7Z8Q - chains b and d of the 5 polymer chains in the assembly; structure by electron microscopy, 4.08 A resolution (low resolution: residue-level contacts below are approximate; hydrogen-bond / salt-bridge calls are withheld).

Chain b:
Protein: DNA-directed RNA polymerase subunit alpha
Organism: Mycobacterium tuberculosis H37Rv
Notes: EC 2.7.7.6
UniProt: P9WGZ1 (RPOA_MYCTU); residue numbers follow UniProt; this construct covers 1-347
Amino-acid sequence (347 residues; numbered 1 to 347; the number before each row is that of its first residue):
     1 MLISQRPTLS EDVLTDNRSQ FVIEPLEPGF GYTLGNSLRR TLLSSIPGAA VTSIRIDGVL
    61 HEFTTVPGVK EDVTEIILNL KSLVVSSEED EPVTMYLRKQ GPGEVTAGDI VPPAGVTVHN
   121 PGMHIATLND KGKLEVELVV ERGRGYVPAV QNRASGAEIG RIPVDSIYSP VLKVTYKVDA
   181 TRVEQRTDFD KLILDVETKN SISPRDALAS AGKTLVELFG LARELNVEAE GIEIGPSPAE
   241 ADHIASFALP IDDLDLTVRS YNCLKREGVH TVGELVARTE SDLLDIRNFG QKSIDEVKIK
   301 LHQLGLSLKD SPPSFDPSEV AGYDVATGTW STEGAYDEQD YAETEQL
Not modelled in the structure: 1-2, 233-347

Chain d:
Protein: DNA-directed RNA polymerase subunit beta'
Organism: Mycobacterium tuberculosis H37Rv
Notes: EC 2.7.7.6; engineered mutation(s): contains C-terminal 6xHis-tag
UniProt: P9WGY7 (RPOC_MYCTU); numbering as in UniProt (aligned over 4-1316)
Amino-acid sequence (1319 residues; each row starts with the number of its first residue):
     4 VNFFDELRIG LATAEDIRQW SYGEVKKPET INYRTLKPEK DGLFCEKIFG PTRDWECYCG
    64 KYKRVRFKGI ICERCGVEVT RAKVRRERMG HIELAAPVTH IWYFKGVPSR LGYLLDLAPK
   124 DLEKIIYFAA YVITSVDEEM RHNELSTLEA EMAVERKAVE DQRDGELEAR AQKLEADLAE
   184 LEAEGAKADA RRKVRDGGER EMRQIRDRAQ RELDRLEDIW STFTKLAPKQ LIVDENLYRE
   244 LVDRYGEYFT GAMGAESIQK LIENFDIDAE AESLRDVIRN GKGQKKLRAL KRLKVVAAFQ
   304 QSGNSPMGMV LDAVPVIPPE LRPMVQLDGG RFATSDLNDL YRRVINRNNR LKRLIDLGAP
   364 EIIVNNEKRM LQESVDALFD NGRRGRPVTG PGNRPLKSLS DLLKGKQGRF RQNLLGKRVD
   424 YSGRSVIVVG PQLKLHQCGL PKLMALELFK PFVMKRLVDL NHAQNIKSAK RMVERQRPQV
   484 WDVLEEVIAE HPVLLNRAPT LHRLGIQAFE PMLVEGKAIQ LHPLVCEAFN ADFDGDQMAV
   544 HLPLSAEAQA EARILMLSSN NILSPASGRP LAMPRLDMVT GLYYLTTEVP GDTGEYQPAS
   604 GDHPETGVYS SPAEAIMAAD RGVLSVRAKI KVRLTQLRPP VEIEAELFGH SGWQPGDAWM
   664 AETTLGRVMF NELLPLGYPF VNKQMHKKVQ AAIINDLAER YPMIVVAQTV DKLKDAGFYW
   724 ATRSGVTVSM ADVLVPPRKK EILDHYEERA DKVEKQFQRG ALNHDERNEA LVEIWKEATD
   784 EVGQALREHY PDDNPIITIV DSGATGNFTQ TRTLAGMKGL VTNPKGEFIP RPVKSSFREG
   844 LTVLEYFINT HGARKGLADT ALRTADSGYL TRRLVDVSQD VIVREHDCQT ERGIVVELAE
   904 RAPDGTLIRD PYIETSAYAR TLGTDAVDEA GNVIVERGQD LGDPEIDALL AAGITQVKVR
   964 SVLTCATSTG VCATCYGRSM ATGKLVDIGE AVGIVAAQSI GEPGTQLTMR TFHQGGVGED
  1024 ITGGLPRVQE LFEARVPRGK APIADVTGRV RLEDGERFYK ITIVPDDGGE EVVYDKISKR
  1084 QRLRVFKHED GSERVLSDGD HVEVGQQLME GSADPHEVLR VQGPREVQIH LVREVQEVYR
  1144 AQGVSIHDKH IEVIVRQMLR RVTIIDSGST EFLPGSLIDR AEFEAENRRV VAEGGEPAAG
  1204 RPVLMGITKA SLATDSWLSA ASFQETTRVL TDAAINCRSD KLNGLKENVI IGKLIPAGTG
  1264 INRYRNIAVQ PTEEARAAAY TIPSYEDQYY SPDFGAATGA AVPLDDYGYS DYRHHHHHH
Not modelled in the structure: 1013-1023, 1283-1322
Differences from the reference sequence: expression tag (1317-1322)
UniProt features mapped onto this chain:
  - binding site (Zn(2+)): C60, C62, C75, C78, C891, C968, C975, C978
  - binding site (Mg(2+)): D535, D537, D539
Ion coordination: Zn2+ site 1: C60, C62, C75, C78; Mg2+: D535, D537, D539; Zn2+ site 2: C891, C968, C975, C978

How chain b and chain d interact:
Pairs across the interface (30; chain b residue first):
  R40(b) - D623(d)
  L43(b) - D623(d)
  H61(b) - G604(d)
  E62(b) - G604(d)
  E62(b) - D605(d)
  E62(b) - H606(d)
  E62(b) - P607(d)
  T74(b) - E608(d)
  E75(b) - M663(d)
  L78(b) - V611(d)
  L78(b) - R636(d)
  L78(b) - M663(d)
  N79(b) - R636(d)
  K81(b) - V611(d)
  K81(b) - E617(d)
  Y146(b) - E617(d)
  Y146(b) - R624(d)
  P148(b) - R624(d)
  D165(b) - E617(d)
  I167(b) - E617(d)
  I167(b) - M620(d)
  L172(b) - A616(d)
  R182(b) - D485(d)
  R182(b) - E488(d)
  E184(b) - P481(d)
  Q185(b) - K445(d)
  R186(b) - E518(d)
  T187(b) - L516(d)
  T187(b) - E518(d)
  D188(b) - E518(d)
Other interface residues (no listed pair), chain b (24 interface residues in all): R39, F63, I162, K177
Other interface residues (no listed pair), chain d (26 interface residues in all): K437, W484, A602, Y612, S613, A621, V626

In short:
Chain b and chain d form an interface of 24 and 26 residues respectively. C60(d), C62(d), C75(d) and C78(d)
coordinate Zn2+ site 1. Curated annotation (UniProt) lists 8 Zn2+-binding residues and 3 Mg2+-binding residues
on chain d.
Here chain b is DNA-directed RNA polymerase subunit alpha and chain d is DNA-directed RNA polymerase subunit
beta', both from Mycobacterium tuberculosis H37Rv. Entry 7Z8Q (Cryo-EM structure of Mycobacterium tuberculosis
RNA polymerase core) was determined by electron microscopy together with 7ZF2, 7Q4U, 7Q59 and 7PP4 from the
same study.
